PDB entry 5I2D | X-ray diffraction, 4.41 A resolution (low resolution: residue-level contacts below are approximate; hydrogen-bond / salt-bridge calls are withheld) | chains F and J of the 11 polymer chains in the assembly

== Chain F ==
Molecule: RNA polymerase sigma factor SigA
Source organism: Thermus thermophilus (strain HB8 / ATCC 27634 / DSM 579)
UniProtKB: Q5SKW1 (Q5SKW1_THET8); residues 1-423 here = UniProt positions 1-423
Amino-acid sequence (443 residues; numbered -19 to 423; the number before each row is that of its first residue; numbers below 1 keep their minus sign (Met-19 is residue -19)):
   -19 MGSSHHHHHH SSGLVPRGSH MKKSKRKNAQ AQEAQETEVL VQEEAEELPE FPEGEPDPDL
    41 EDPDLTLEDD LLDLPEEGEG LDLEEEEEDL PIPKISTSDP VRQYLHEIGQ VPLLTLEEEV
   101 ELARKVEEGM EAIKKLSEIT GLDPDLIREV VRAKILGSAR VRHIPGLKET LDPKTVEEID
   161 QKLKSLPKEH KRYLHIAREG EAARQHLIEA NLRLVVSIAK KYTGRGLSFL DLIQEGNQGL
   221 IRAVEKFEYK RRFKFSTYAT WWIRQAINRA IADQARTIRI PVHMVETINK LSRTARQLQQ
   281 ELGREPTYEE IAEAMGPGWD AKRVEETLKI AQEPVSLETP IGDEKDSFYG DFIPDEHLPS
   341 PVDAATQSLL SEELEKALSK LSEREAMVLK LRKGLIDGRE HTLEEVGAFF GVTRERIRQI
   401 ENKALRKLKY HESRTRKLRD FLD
Unresolved in the structure: -19 to 77
Differences from the reference sequence: initiating methionine (-19); expression tag (-18 to 0)

== Chain J ==
Molecule: 72-nt DNA strand
Sequence (72 nucleotides; numbered -14 to 57; the number before each row is that of its first residue; numbers below 1 keep their minus sign (DC-14 is residue -14)):
   -14 CCTGCATCCG TGAGTCGAGG GTAATAACGG CAACGGACGG GCCTTGACTG TGAGGTGGCT
    46 CACAAGGGCC CA
Unresolved in the structure: -14 to -12, 55-57

== Chain F / chain J interface ==
Residue-residue contacts (31; chain F residue first):
  Arg205(F) - DA12(J)
  Arg244(F) - DA12(J)
  Asn248(F) - DA12(J)
  Arg256(F) - DT10(J)
  Glu266(F) - DC13(J)
  Asn269(F) - DT10(J)
  Asn269(F) - DA12(J)
  Lys270(F) - DC13(J)
  Ser272(F) - DT10(J)
  Arg273(F) - DA11(J)
  Arg273(F) - DA12(J)
  Arg273(F) - DC13(J)
  Arg276(F) - DA11(J)
  Glu313(F) - DA9(J)
  Val315(F) - DT7(J)
  Thr319(F) - DT7(J)
  Pro320(F) - DG6(J)
  Gly322(F) - DG5(J)
  Gly322(F) - DG6(J)
  Arg372(F) - DG31(J)
  Arg379(F) - DT30(J)
  Thr382(F) - DT30(J)
  Thr382(F) - DG31(J)
  Leu383(F) - DG31(J)
  Arg394(F) - DG31(J)
  Arg394(F) - DA32(J)
  Glu395(F) - DC33(J)
  Glu395(F) - DT34(J)
  Arg398(F) - DA32(J)
  Arg398(F) - DC33(J)
  Glu401(F) - DA32(J)
Interface residues without a listed pair, chain F (29 interface residues in all): Gly204, Gln245, Ile268, Ile321, Tyr329, His381
Interface residues without a listed pair, chain J (14 interface residues in all): DA8

== Overview ==
Chain F and chain J form an interface of 29 and 14 residues respectively.
Here chain F is RNA polymerase sigma factor SigA (Thermus thermophilus (strain HB8 / ATCC 27634 / DSM 579))
and chain J is a 72-nt DNA strand. Entry 5I2D (Crystal structure of T. thermophilus TTHB099 class II
transcription activation complex: TAP-RPo) was determined by X-ray diffraction.
